PDB entry 4WF7 | X-ray diffraction, 2.21 A resolution | chains A and D

# Chain A (and D)
Name: Trehalose synthase
Source organism: Deinococcus radiodurans R1
Notes: EC 5.4.99.16; chain D of this document is another copy of the same molecule, construct and numbering; everything in this record applies to it too
Reference sequence: I3NX86 (I3NX86_DEIRA); residues 2-552 here = UniProt positions 2-552
Amino-acid sequence (571 residues; row label = number of the first residue in the row; numbers below 1 keep their minus sign (Met-1 is residue -1)):
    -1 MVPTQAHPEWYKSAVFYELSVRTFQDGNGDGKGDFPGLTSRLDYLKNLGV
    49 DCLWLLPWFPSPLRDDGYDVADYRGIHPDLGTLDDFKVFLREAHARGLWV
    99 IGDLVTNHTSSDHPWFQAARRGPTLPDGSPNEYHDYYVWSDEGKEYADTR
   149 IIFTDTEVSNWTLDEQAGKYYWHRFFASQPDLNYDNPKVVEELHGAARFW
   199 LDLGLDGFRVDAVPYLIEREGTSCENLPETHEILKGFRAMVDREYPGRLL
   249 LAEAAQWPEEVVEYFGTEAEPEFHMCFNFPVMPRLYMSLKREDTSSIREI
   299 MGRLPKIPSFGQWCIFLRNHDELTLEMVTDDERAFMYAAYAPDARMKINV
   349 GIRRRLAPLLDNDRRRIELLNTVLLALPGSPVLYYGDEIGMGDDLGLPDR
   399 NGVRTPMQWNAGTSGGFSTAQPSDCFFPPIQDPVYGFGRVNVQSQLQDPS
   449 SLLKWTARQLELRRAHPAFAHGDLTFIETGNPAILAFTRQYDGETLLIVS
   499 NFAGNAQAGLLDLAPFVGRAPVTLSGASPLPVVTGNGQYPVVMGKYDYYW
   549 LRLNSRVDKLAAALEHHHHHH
Unresolved in the structure: -1 to 5, 554-569
Sequence notes: expression tag (-1 to 1, 553-569); engineered mutation Trp97 (Arg in I3NX86), Ala253 (Asn in I3NX86), Ile313 (Thr in I3NX86), Val380 (Ile in I3NX86)
Bound ions: Mg2+: Asp24, Asn26, Asp28, Lys30, Asp32; Ca2+: Asn105, Asp179, Tyr213, Leu214, Glu216
Reported in the primary citation:
  - catalytic residues: Asp209, Glu251, Asp319 (proposed by the authors, not directly observed)
  - contacts within the chain: Asp101-Arg207 (salt bridge), Arg207-Asp209 (salt bridge), Ala210-Glu251 (backbone contact), Arg316-Arg352 (backbone contact), His318-Asp319 (pi stacking), Asp319-Arg398 (salt bridge), Arg316-Asp319 (backbone contact), Asp63-Arg398 (salt bridge), Asp397-Arg398 (salt bridge)
  - binding site for 2-amino-2-hydroxymethyl-propane-1,3-diol: Leu61, Arg62, Asp63, His106, Asp209, Glu251, Arg398
  - binding site for 2-amino-2-hydroxymethyl-propane-1,3-diol: Ala210 (from molecular simulation)
  - binding site for Ca2+: Tyr213 (from molecular simulation)
  - conformationally variable residues (side-chain flip): Glu324
  - mutagenesis - R148A, I150F, N253A: decreased catalytic activity (isomerase activity)
  - mutagenesis - R148A, I150F, N253A: increased catalytic activity (hydrolase activity)
  - mutagenesis - Y213A, E320A, E324A: abolished catalytic activity

# Chain A / chain D interface
Residue-residue contacts - 59 pairs, chain A then chain D:
  Asp359(A) - Pro447(D)
  Asp359(A) - Ser448(D)  hydrogen bond (backbone-side chain)
  Asn360(A) - Asp446(D)  hydrogen bond
  Asn360(A) - Ser448(D)
  Asp361(A) - Ser448(D)
  Arg363(A) - Arg363(D)
  Arg363(A) - Glu366(D)  salt bridge
  Arg363(A) - Asp545(D)  salt bridge
  Glu366(A) - Arg363(D)  salt bridge
  Pro431(A) - Ser442(D)  hydrogen bond (backbone-side chain)
  Pro431(A) - Gln445(D)
  Val432(A) - Gln445(D)
  Val432(A) - Asp446(D)
  Gly436(A) - Gly436(D)
  Gly436(A) - Arg437(D)
  Arg437(A) - Gly436(D)
  Arg437(A) - Arg437(D)  hydrogen bond (side chain-backbone)
  Arg437(A) - Ser442(D)
  Arg437(A) - Gln443(D)
  Arg437(A) - Asp446(D)  salt bridge
  Ser442(A) - Pro431(D)  hydrogen bond (side chain-backbone)
  Ser442(A) - Arg437(D)
  Gln445(A) - Pro431(D)
  Gln445(A) - Val432(D)
  Asp446(A) - Asn360(D)  hydrogen bond
  Asp446(A) - Val432(D)
  Asp446(A) - Arg437(D)  salt bridge
  Pro447(A) - Asp359(D)
  Ser448(A) - Asp359(D)  hydrogen bond (side chain-backbone)
  Ser448(A) - Asn360(D)
  Ser448(A) - Asp361(D)  hydrogen bond (side chain-backbone)
  Asn503(A) - Thr521(D)
  Asn503(A) - Ser523(D)  hydrogen bond (side chain-backbone)
  Asn503(A) - Gly524(D)
  Asn503(A) - Ser526(D)
  Ala504(A) - Thr521(D)
  Ala504(A) - Ser526(D)  hydrogen bond (backbone-side chain)
  Gln505(A) - Ser526(D)  hydrogen bond
  Ala506(A) - Pro529(D)
  Thr521(A) - Ala504(D)
  Ser523(A) - Asn503(D)  hydrogen bond (backbone-side chain)
  Gly524(A) - Asn503(D)
  Ser526(A) - Asn503(D)
  Ser526(A) - Ala504(D)  hydrogen bond (side chain-backbone)
  Ser526(A) - Gln505(D)  hydrogen bond
  Pro529(A) - Ala506(D)
  Val540(A) - Val540(D)
  Val540(A) - Tyr547(D)
  Met541(A) - Tyr547(D)
  Gly542(A) - Asp545(D)  hydrogen bond (backbone-side chain)
  Gly542(A) - Tyr547(D)  hydrogen bond (backbone-side chain)
  Lys543(A) - Tyr546(D)  hydrogen bond
  Asp545(A) - Gly542(D)  hydrogen bond (side chain-backbone)
  Asp545(A) - Asp545(D)
  Tyr546(A) - Lys543(D)  hydrogen bond
  Tyr547(A) - Val540(D)  hydrogen bond (side chain-backbone)
  Tyr547(A) - Met541(D)  hydrogen bond (side chain-backbone)
  Tyr547(A) - Gly542(D)  hydrogen bond (side chain-backbone)
  Tyr547(A) - Tyr547(D)
Interface residues without a listed pair, chain A (36 interface residues in all): Arg364, Gln443, Pro527, Leu528, Pro538, Val539
Interface residues without a listed pair, chain D (37 interface residues in all): Gln441, Trp453, Arg456, Leu528, Pro538, Val539

# In short
Chain A and chain D form an interface of 36 and 37 residues respectively, with 22 hydrogen bonds and 5 salt
bridges. Polar contacts include Arg363(A)-Glu366(D), Arg363(A)-Asp545(D) and Arg437(A)-Asp446(D). From the
paper: catalytic residues Asp209(A), Glu251(A) and Asp319(A); R148A, I150F and N253A of chain A reduce
catalytic activity (isomerase activity); 6 substitutions were tested in all.
Both chains are Trehalose synthase (Deinococcus radiodurans R1). Entry 4WF7 (Crystal structures of trehalose
synthase from Deinococcus radiodurans reveal that a closed conformation is involved in ...) was determined by
X-ray diffraction, deposited together with 4TVU.
